PDB entry 7ZSJ | X-ray diffraction, 1.41 A resolution | chain 1

Chain 1:
Name: Orange carotenoid-binding protein
Reference sequence: P74102 (OCP_SYNY3); residues 1-317 here = UniProt positions 1-317
Sequence (327 residues; numbered -9 to 317; the number before each row is that of its first residue; numbers below 1 keep their minus sign (Met-9 is residue -9)):
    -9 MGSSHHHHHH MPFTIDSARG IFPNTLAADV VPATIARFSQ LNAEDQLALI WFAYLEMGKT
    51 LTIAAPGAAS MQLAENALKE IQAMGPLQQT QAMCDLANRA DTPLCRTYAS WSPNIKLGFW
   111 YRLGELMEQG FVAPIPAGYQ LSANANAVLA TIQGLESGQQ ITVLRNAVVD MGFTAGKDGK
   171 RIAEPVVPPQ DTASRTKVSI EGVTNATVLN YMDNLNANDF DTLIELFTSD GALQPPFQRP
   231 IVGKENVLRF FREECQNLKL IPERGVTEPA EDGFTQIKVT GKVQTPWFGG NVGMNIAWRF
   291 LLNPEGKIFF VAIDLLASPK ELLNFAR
Unresolved in the structure: -9 to 1, 316-317
Differences from the reference sequence: initiating methionine (-9); expression tag (-8 to 0)
UniProt features mapped onto this chain:
  - binding site (echinenone): Glu34 to Ala38, Leu37 to Tyr44, Thr80 to Met83, Leu107 to Met117, Ile125 to Tyr129, Ile151 to Met161, Tyr201, Cys245 to Leu250, Val273 to Met284, Trp288
Small-molecule neighbours: beta,beta-carotene-4,4'-dione (45D): Leu37, Ile40, Trp41, Tyr44, Ile53, Leu107, Trp110, Tyr111, Leu113, Gly114, Met117, Ile151, Thr152, Leu154, Arg155, Val158, Met161, Tyr201, Leu205, Leu223, Pro225, Pro226, Phe240, Cys245, Leu248, Leu250, Val273, Thr275, Trp277, Phe278, Met284, Ile286, Trp288, Ile303

Overview:
Ligands of chain 1: beta,beta-carotene-4,4'-dione. Curated annotation (UniProt) lists 62 echinenone-binding
residues.
Chain 1 is Orange carotenoid-binding protein; the structure, Structure of Orange Carotenoid Protein with
canthaxanthin bound after 10 minutes of illumination, was determined by X-ray diffraction, deposited together
with 7ZSF, 7ZSG, 7ZSH and 7ZSI.
